PDB entry 7Z30 | electron microscopy, 2.90 A resolution | chains O and P of the 19 polymer chains in the assembly

Chain O:
Molecule: DNA-directed RNA polymerase III subunit RPC3
Source organism: Saccharomyces cerevisiae S288C
Reference sequence: P32349 (RPC3_YEAST); residues 1-654 here = UniProt positions 1-654
Amino-acid sequence (654 residues; numbered 1 to 654; the number before each row is that of its first residue):
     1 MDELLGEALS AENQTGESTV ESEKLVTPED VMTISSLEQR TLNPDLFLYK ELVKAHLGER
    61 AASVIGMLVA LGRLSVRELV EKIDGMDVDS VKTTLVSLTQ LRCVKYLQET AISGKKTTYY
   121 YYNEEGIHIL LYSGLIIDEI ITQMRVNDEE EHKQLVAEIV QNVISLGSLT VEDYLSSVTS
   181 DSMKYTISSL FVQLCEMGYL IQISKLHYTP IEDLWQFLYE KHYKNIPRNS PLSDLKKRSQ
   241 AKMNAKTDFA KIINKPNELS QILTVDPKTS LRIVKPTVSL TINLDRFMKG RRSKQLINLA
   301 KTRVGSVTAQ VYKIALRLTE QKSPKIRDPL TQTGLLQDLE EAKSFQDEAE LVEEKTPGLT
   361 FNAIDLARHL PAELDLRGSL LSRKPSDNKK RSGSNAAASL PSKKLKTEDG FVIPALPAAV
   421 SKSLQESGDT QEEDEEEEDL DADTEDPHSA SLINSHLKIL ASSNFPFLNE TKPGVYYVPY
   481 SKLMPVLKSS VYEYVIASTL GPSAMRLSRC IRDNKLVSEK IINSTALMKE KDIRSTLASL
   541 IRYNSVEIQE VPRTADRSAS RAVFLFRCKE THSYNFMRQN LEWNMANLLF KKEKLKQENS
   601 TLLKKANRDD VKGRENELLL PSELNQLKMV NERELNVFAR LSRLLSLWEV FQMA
Unresolved in the structure: 1-24, 385-446
UniProt features mapped onto this chain:
  - region: Leu581 to Leu602 (Leucine-zipper)
  - modified residue: Thr27 (Phosphothreonine), Ser392 (Phosphoserine), Ser394 (Phosphoserine)

Chain P:
Molecule: DNA-directed RNA polymerase III subunit RPC6
Source organism: Saccharomyces cerevisiae S288C
Reference sequence: P32910 (RPC6_YEAST); residues 1-317 here = UniProt positions 1-317
Amino-acid sequence (317 residues; each row starts with the number of its first residue):
     1 MSGMIENGLQ LSDNAKTLHS QMMSKGIGAL FTQQELQKQM GIGSLTDLMS IVQELLDKNL
    61 IKLVKQNDEL KFQGVLESEA QKKATMSAEE ALVYSYIEAS GREGIWSKTI KARTNLHQHV
   121 VLKCLKSLES QRYVKSVKSV KFPTRKIYML YSLQPSVDIT GGPWFTDGEL DIEFINSLLT
   181 IVWRFISENT FPNGFKNFEN GPKKNVFYAP NVKNYSTTQE ILEFITAAQV ANVELTPSNI
   241 RSLCEVLVYD DKLEKVTHDC YRVTLESILQ MNQGEGEPEA GNKALEDEEE FSIFNYFKMF
   301 PASKHDKEVV YFDEWTI
Unresolved in the structure: 1-161, 272-290, 317

Chain O / chain P interface:
Pairs across the interface (80; chain O residue first):
  Arg40(O) - Glu314(P)
  Asn298(O) - Ser292(P)
  Leu299(O) - Phe294(P)  hydrophobic
  Thr302(O) - Leu265(P)
  Thr302(O) - Ile268(P)
  Thr302(O) - Phe294(P)
  Thr302(O) - Asn295(P)
  Arg303(O) - Thr264(P)  hydrogen bond (backbone-side chain)
  Arg303(O) - Leu265(P)
  Gly305(O) - Asn205(P)
  Gly305(O) - Phe207(P)
  Ser306(O) - Pro202(P)  hydrogen bond (backbone-backbone)
  Val307(O) - Pro202(P)  hydrogen bond (backbone-backbone)
  Val307(O) - Lys203(P)
  Val307(O) - Lys204(P)
  Val307(O) - Asn205(P)
  Thr308(O) - Phe207(P)
  Gly378(O) - Val206(P)
  Ser379(O) - Phe207(P)
  Leu380(O) - Phe207(P)
  Leu380(O) - Tyr208(P)
  Leu380(O) - Ala209(P)  hydrophobic
  Leu381(O) - Pro192(P)  hydrophobic
  Leu381(O) - Phe207(P)  hydrogen bond (backbone-backbone)
  Leu381(O) - Tyr208(P)
  Leu381(O) - Ala209(P)  hydrogen bond (backbone-backbone)
  Arg383(O) - Tyr208(P)
  Lys384(O) - Asn189(P)
  Lys384(O) - Tyr208(P)  hydrogen bond (backbone-side chain)
  Ser455(O) - Pro210(P)
  Ile459(O) - Pro210(P)
  Asn464(O) - Glu254(P)
  Tyr494(O) - Ile293(P)
  Tyr494(O) - Phe294(P)  hydrogen bond (side chain-backbone)
  Tyr494(O) - Asn295(P)
  Tyr494(O) - Tyr296(P)
  Ala497(O) - Tyr296(P)
  Ser498(O) - Tyr296(P)
  Thr499(O) - Phe312(P)
  Met505(O) - Asp250(P)
  Arg506(O) - Leu179(P)
  Arg506(O) - Val246(P)  hydrogen bond (side chain-backbone)
  Arg506(O) - Tyr249(P)
  Arg506(O) - Asp250(P)
  Arg509(O) - Tyr249(P)
  Arg509(O) - Asp250(P)
  Cys510(O) - Tyr249(P)
  Asp513(O) - Tyr249(P)
  Asn523(O) - Leu170(P)
  Thr525(O) - Val246(P)
  Thr525(O) - Tyr249(P)
  Ala526(O) - Val246(P)
  Leu527(O) - Trp164(P)
  Leu527(O) - Leu170(P)
  Leu527(O) - Ile175(P)
  Leu527(O) - Val246(P)  hydrophobic
  Met528(O) - Leu170(P)
  Lys529(O) - Ile172(P)
  Arg542(O) - Asp313(P)
  Tyr543(O) - Phe312(P)
  Tyr543(O) - Asp313(P)
  Phe576(O) - Trp315(P)  hydrophobic
  Met577(O) - Phe312(P)  hydrophobic
  Gln579(O) - Trp315(P)
  Asn580(O) - Phe312(P)  hydrogen bond (side chain-backbone)
  Asn580(O) - Trp315(P)
  Trp583(O) - Glu314(P)
  Trp583(O) - Trp315(P)
  Asn584(O) - Val310(P)
  Asn584(O) - Tyr311(P)
  Leu588(O) - Val310(P)  hydrophobic
  Lys591(O) - Glu308(P)
  Arg633(O) - Lys307(P)
  Arg633(O) - Glu308(P)  salt bridge
  Val637(O) - Glu308(P)
  Arg640(O) - Lys307(P)
  Arg640(O) - Glu308(P)
  Arg643(O) - Phe291(P)
  Arg643(O) - Met299(P)
  Ser646(O) - Phe291(P)
Also at the interface, not in a pair above, chain O (59 interface residues in all): Pro44, Val304, Ser382, Lys458, Ser490, Val491, Val495, Pro502, Asn514, Leu644, Leu647
Also at the interface, not in a pair above, chain P (43 interface residues in all): Asn211, Val212, Leu243, Leu247, Asp306

Overview:
The interface between chain O and chain P involves 59 residues on one side and 43 on the other; the contacts
include 9 hydrogen bonds and 1 salt bridge. Polar pairs include Arg633(O)-Glu308(P), Arg303(O)-Thr264(P) and
Lys384(O)-Tyr208(P).
Here chain O is DNA-directed RNA polymerase III subunit RPC3 and chain P is DNA-directed RNA polymerase III
subunit RPC6, both from Saccharomyces cerevisiae S288C. Entry 7Z30 (Structure of yeast RNA Polymerase III-Ty1
integrase complex at 2.9 A (focus subunit C11 terminal Zn-ribbon ...) was determined by electron microscopy,
deposited together with 7Z0H, 7Z2Z, 7Z31 and 8BWS.
